Entry 4DV4 (X-ray diffraction, 3.65 A resolution); this record covers chains A and L of the 21 polymer chains in the assembly.

== Chain A ==
Molecule: 16S rRNA
Organism: Thermus thermophilus
Sequence (1522 nucleotides; row label = number of the first residue in the row; note: 42 numbers in that range are skipped by the numbering (no residue carries them; nothing is unmodelled there); a row labelled like 190A-190L holds insertion residues (190A, then the next letters in order); numbering starts at 0):
     0 UUUGUUGGAGAGUUUGAUCCUGGCUCAGGGUGAACGCUGGCGGCGUGCCU
    50 AAGACAUGCAAGUCGUGCGGG
    73 CCGCGGGGUUUU
    88 ACUCCG
    95 UGGUC
   101 AGCGGCGGACGGGUGAGUAACGCGUGGGU
  129A G
   130 ACCUACCCGGAAGAGGGGGACAACCCGGGGAAACUCGGGCUAAUCCCCCA
   180 UGUGGACCCGC
190A-190L CCCUUGGGGUGU
   191 GUCCAAAGGGCUUU
   216 GCCCGCUUCCGGAUGGGCCCGCGUCCCAUCAGCUAGUUGGUGGGGUAAUG
   266 GCCCACCAAGGCGACGACGGGUAGCCGGUCUGAGAGGAUGGCCGGCCACA
   316 GGGGCACUGAGACACGGGCCCCACUCCUACGGGAGGCAGCAGUUAGGAAU
   366 CUUCCGCAAUGGGCGCAAGCCUGACGGAGCGACGCCGCUUGGAGGAAGAA
   416 GCCCUUCGGGGUGUAAACUCCUGAA
   442 CCCGGGACGAAACCCCCGACGA
   474 GGGGACUGACGGUACCGGG
   494 GUAAUAGCGCCGGCCAACUCCGUGCCAGCAGCCGCGGUAAUACGGAGGGC
   544 GCGAGCGUUACCCGGAUUCACUGGGCGUAAAGGGCGUGUAGGCGGCCUGG
   594 GGCGUCCCAUGUGAAAGACCACGGCUCAACCGUGGGGGAGCGUGGGAUAC
   644 GCUCAGGCUAGACGGUGGGAGAGGGUGGUGGAAUUCCCGGAGUAGCGGUG
   694 AAAUGCGCAGAUACCGGGAGGAACGCCGAUGGCGAAGGCAGCCACCUGGU
   744 CCACCCGUGACGCUGAGGCGCGAAAGCGUGGGGAGCAAACCGGAUUAGAU
   794 ACCCGGGUAGUCCACGCCCUAAACGAUGCGCGCUAGGUCUCUGGGUCU
   848 CCUGGGGGCCGAAGCUAACGCGUUAAGCGCGCCGCCUGGGGAGUACGGCC
   898 GCAAGGCUGAAACUCAGAGGAAUUGACGGGGGCCCGCACAAGCGGUGGAG
   948 CAUGUGGUUUAAUUCGAAGXAACGCGAAGAACCUUACCAGGCCUUGACAU
   998 GCUAGG
 1003A G
  1004 AACCCGGGUGAAAGCCUGGGGUGCCCC
1030A-1030D GCGA
  1031 GGGGAGCCCUAGCACAGGUGCUGCAUGGCCGUCGUCAGCUCGUGCCGUGA
  1081 GGUGUUGGGUUAAGUCCCGCAACGAGCGCAACCCCCGCCGUUAGUUGCCA
  1131 GCGGUUCGGCCGGGCACUCUAACGGGACUGCCCGCGAAA
  1171 GCGGGAGGAAGGAGGGGACGACGUCUGGUCAGCAUGGCCCUUACGGCCUG
  1221 GGCGACACACGUGCUACAAUGCCCACUACAAAGCGAUGCCACCCGGCAAC
  1271 GGGGAGCUAAUCGCAAAAAGGUGGGCCCAGUUCGGAUUGGGGUCUGCAAC
  1321 CCGACCCCAUGAAGCCGGAAUCGCUAGUAAUCGCGGAUCAG
 1361A C
  1362 CAUGCCGCGGUGAAUACGUUCCCGGGCCUUGUACACACXGCCXGUXACGC
  1412 CAUGGGAGCGGGCUCUACCCGAAGUCGCCGGG
  1446 AGCCUACGGG
  1459 CAGGCGCCGAGGGUAGGGCCCGUGACUGGGGCGAAGUCGUAACAAGGUAG
  1509 CUGUACCGGAAGGUGCGGCUGGAUCCACUCCUUUCU
Not modelled in the structure: 0-4, 1534-1538
Construct notes: engineered mutation G914 (A1537 in M26923.1); conflict C1534 (A2157 in M26923.1), A1535 (C2158 in M26923.1)
Modified / non-standard residues: PSU (pseudouridine-5'-monophosphate) at position 516, 7MG (7N-methyl-8-hydroguanosine-5'-monophosphate) at position 527, M2G (N2-dimethylguanosine-5'-monophosphate) at position 966, 5MC (5-methylcytidine-5'-monophosphate) at position 967, 2MG (2N-methylguanosine-5'-monophosphate) at position 1207, 5MC (5-methylcytidine-5'-monophosphate) at position 1400, 4OC (4n,o2'-methylcytidine-5'-monophosphate) at position 1402, 5MC (5-methylcytidine-5'-monophosphate) at position 1404, 5MC (5-methylcytidine-5'-monophosphate) at position 1407, UR3 (3-methyluridine-5'-monophoshate) at position 1498, MA6 (6N-dimethyladenosine-5'-monophoshate) at position 1518, MA6 (6N-dimethyladenosine-5'-monophoshate) at position 1519, PSU (pseudouridine-5'-monophosphate) at position 1540, PSU (pseudouridine-5'-monophosphate) at position 1541
Ion coordination: Mg2+ site 1 near U5 (its only coordinating residue here); Mg2+ site 2: U12, G22; Mg2+ site 3: U12, C526, 7MG_527; Mg2+ site 4: C58, U387; Mg2+ site 5: A59, U387; Mg2+ site 6: G61, U62, G105; Mg2+ site 7 near G70 (its only coordinating residue here); Mg2+ site 8 near C89 (its only coordinating residue here); Mg2+ site 9 near U95 (its only coordinating residue here); Mg2+ site 10 near G107 (its only coordinating residue here); Mg2+ site 11: C110, G112; Mg2+ site 12 near G117 (its only coordinating residue here); 101 more Mg2+ sites not listed

== Chain L ==
Protein: ribosomal protein S12
Organism: Thermus thermophilus
UniProt: F6DEQ7 (F6DEQ7_THETG); residue numbers follow UniProt; this construct covers 1-135
Amino-acid sequence (135 residues; row label = number of the first residue in the row):
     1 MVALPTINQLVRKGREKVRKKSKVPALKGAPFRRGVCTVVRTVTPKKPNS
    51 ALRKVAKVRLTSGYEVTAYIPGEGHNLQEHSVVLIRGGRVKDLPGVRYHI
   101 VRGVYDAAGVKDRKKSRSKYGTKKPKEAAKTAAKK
Not modelled in the structure: 1-4, 129-135
Modified / non-standard residues: Asp92 ((3s)-3-(methylsulfanyl)-l-aspartic acid; 0TD)
Ion coordination: Mg2+: Pro48 (shared with G529(A) of chain A)

== How chain A and chain L interact ==
Residue-residue contacts - 122 pairs, chain A then chain L:
  U24(A) - Lys23(L)  salt bridge to the phosphate
  A33(A) - Phe32(L)  base contact
  C34(A) - Phe32(L)  sugar contact
  G35(A) - Arg117(L)  sugar contact
  G35(A) - Ser118(L)  hydrogen bond to the sugar
  G35(A) - Gly121(L)  sugar contact
  C36(A) - Arg117(L)  hydrogen bond to the sugar
  C36(A) - Ser118(L)  sugar contact
  C36(A) - Gly121(L)  phosphate contact
  C36(A) - Thr122(L)  sugar contact
  C36(A) - Lys123(L)  salt bridge to the phosphate
  C36(A) - Lys124(L)  phosphate contact
  U37(A) - Lys123(L)  salt bridge to the phosphate
  U37(A) - Lys124(L)  hydrogen bond to the phosphate
  C241(A) - Arg19(L)  sugar contact
  G302(A) - Lys17(L)  salt bridge to the phosphate
  A303(A) - Lys17(L)  salt bridge to the phosphate
  G362(A) - Arg33(L)  hydrogen bond to the phosphate
  G362(A) - Arg34(L)  salt bridge to the phosphate
  G362(A) - Thr61(L)  phosphate contact
  A363(A) - Ala30(L)  base contact
  A363(A) - Pro31(L)  base contact
  A363(A) - Phe32(L)  base contact
  A363(A) - Arg33(L)  salt bridge to the phosphate
  A363(A) - Arg34(L)  salt bridge to the phosphate
  A363(A) - Thr61(L)  hydrogen bond to the phosphate
  A363(A) - Tyr105(L)  sugar contact
  G500(A) - Lys124(L)  salt bridge to the phosphate
  C501(A) - Arg117(L)  salt bridge to the phosphate
  C501(A) - Ser118(L)  hydrogen bond to the phosphate
  C501(A) - Lys124(L)  salt bridge to the phosphate
  G502(A) - Lys115(L)  phosphate contact
  G502(A) - Ser116(L)  phosphate contact
  G502(A) - Arg117(L)  hydrogen bond to the phosphate
  G502(A) - Ser118(L)  hydrogen bond to the phosphate
  G502(A) - Lys119(L)  phosphate contact
  C503(A) - Ser116(L)  hydrogen bond to the phosphate
  C503(A) - Lys119(L)  salt bridge to the phosphate
  C518(A) - Ser50(L)  sugar contact
  C519(A) - Ser50(L)  hydrogen bond to the phosphate
  C519(A) - Leu52(L)  phosphate contact
  A520(A) - Ala51(L)  phosphate contact
  A520(A) - Leu52(L)  hydrogen bond to the phosphate
  A520(A) - Lys54(L)  salt bridge to the phosphate
  A520(A) - Glu73(L)  hydrogen bond to the sugar
  G521(A) - Arg53(L)  hydrogen bond to the base
  G521(A) - Lys54(L)  salt bridge to the phosphate
  G521(A) - Gly72(L)  phosphate contact
  G521(A) - Glu73(L)  phosphate contact
  C522(A) - Asn49(L)  base contact
  C522(A) - Arg53(L)  base contact
  C522(A) - Tyr69(L)  hydrogen bond to the phosphate
  C522(A) - Pro71(L)  phosphate contact
  C522(A) - Gly72(L)  hydrogen bond to the phosphate
  C522(A) - Tyr120(L)  hydrogen bond to the phosphate
  A523(A) - Arg53(L)  base contact
  A523(A) - Val90(L)  base contact
  A523(A) - Asp92(L)  base contact
  A523(A) - Tyr120(L)  phosphate contact
  C526(A) - Lys91(L)  salt bridge to the phosphate
  7MG_527(A) - Asn49(L)  hydrogen bond to the base
  C528(A) - Asn49(L)  hydrogen bond to the base
  G529(A) - Asn49(L)  base contact
  G529(A) - Ser50(L)  hydrogen bond to the base
  G537(A) - Glu73(L)  sugar contact
  G537(A) - Arg113(L)  salt bridge to the phosphate
  G537(A) - Tyr120(L)  phosphate contact
  G538(A) - Arg113(L)  salt bridge to the phosphate
  G538(A) - Lys114(L)  hydrogen bond to the phosphate
  G538(A) - Lys115(L)  hydrogen bond to the phosphate
  A539(A) - Lys114(L)  salt bridge to the phosphate
  A539(A) - Lys115(L)  phosphate contact
  G550(A) - Lys119(L)  sugar contact
  U551(A) - Phe32(L)  base contact
  U551(A) - Arg86(L)  sugar contact
  U551(A) - Lys119(L)  sugar contact
  U552(A) - Pro31(L)  hydrogen bond to the sugar
  U552(A) - Phe32(L)  base contact
  U552(A) - Arg86(L)  hydrogen bond to the sugar
  U552(A) - Gly87(L)  phosphate contact
  A553(A) - Gly29(L)  hydrogen bond to the sugar
  A553(A) - Ala30(L)  sugar contact
  A553(A) - Pro31(L)  sugar contact
  A553(A) - Gly88(L)  phosphate contact
  C554(A) - Ser22(L)  hydrogen bond to the phosphate
  C555(A) - Lys20(L)  salt bridge to the phosphate
  C556(A) - Lys20(L)  salt bridge to the phosphate
  C562(A) - Arg15(L)  base contact
  C562(A) - Glu16(L)  hydrogen bond to the sugar
  C562(A) - Lys17(L)  sugar contact
  A563(A) - Arg15(L)  base contact
  C564(A) - Leu10(L)  phosphate contact
  C564(A) - Arg15(L)  salt bridge to the phosphate
  G567(A) - Pro5(L)  base contact
  G567(A) - Arg15(L)  hydrogen bond to the base
  G568(A) - Pro5(L)  base contact
  G585(A) - Asn8(L)  hydrogen bond to the sugar
  C880(A) - Thr6(L)  hydrogen bond to the phosphate
  C880(A) - Asn8(L)  hydrogen bond to the phosphate
  C880(A) - Gln9(L)  phosphate contact
  C880(A) - Arg12(L)  salt bridge to the phosphate
  G881(A) - Gln9(L)  hydrogen bond to the phosphate
  G881(A) - Arg12(L)  salt bridge to the phosphate
  G881(A) - Lys13(L)  salt bridge to the phosphate
  C882(A) - Pro5(L)  base contact
  C882(A) - Gln9(L)  base contact
  C882(A) - Lys13(L)  salt bridge to the phosphate
  U884(A) - Arg15(L)  hydrogen bond to the base
  A908(A) - Lys21(L)  phosphate contact
  A909(A) - Lys21(L)  phosphate contact
  C910(A) - Arg97(L)  salt bridge to the phosphate
  U911(A) - Gly95(L)  phosphate contact
  U911(A) - Arg97(L)  salt bridge to the phosphate
  C912(A) - Lys46(L)  salt bridge to the phosphate
  C912(A) - Lys47(L)  phosphate contact
  C912(A) - Pro94(L)  phosphate contact
  A913(A) - Lys47(L)  salt bridge to the phosphate
  A913(A) - Lys91(L)  salt bridge to the phosphate
  C1490(A) - Lys46(L)  phosphate contact
  G1491(A) - Lys46(L)  salt bridge to the phosphate
  G1491(A) - Lys47(L)  phosphate contact
  A1492(A) - Lys47(L)  phosphate contact
Other interface residues (no listed pair), chain A (62 interface residues in all): A32, C242, G524, C525, C536, A759, C879, C883
Other interface residues (no listed pair), chain L (61 interface residues in all): Val24, Pro48, Leu84, Arg89, Arg102

== Summary ==
The interface between chain A and chain L involves 62 residues on one side and 61 on the other; the contacts
include 32 hydrogen bonds and 31 salt bridges. Among the polar pairs are G521(A)-Arg53(L), 7MG_527(A)-Asn49(L)
and C528(A)-Asn49(L).
Here chain A is 16S rRNA and chain L is ribosomal protein S12, both from Thermus thermophilus. Entry 4DV4
(Crystal structure of the Thermus thermophilus 30S ribosomal subunit with a 16S rRNA mutation, A914G) was
determined by X-ray diffraction.
